PDB entry 4YFN | X-ray diffraction, 3.82 A resolution | chains B and D of the 6 polymer chains in the assembly

[Chain B]
Name: DNA-directed RNA polymerase subunit alpha
From: Escherichia coli O139:H28 (strain E24377A / ETEC)
Notes: EC 2.7.7.6
UniProt: A7ZSI4 (RPOA_ECO24); residues 1-329 here = UniProt positions 1-329
Amino-acid sequence (329 residues; row label = number of the first residue in the row):
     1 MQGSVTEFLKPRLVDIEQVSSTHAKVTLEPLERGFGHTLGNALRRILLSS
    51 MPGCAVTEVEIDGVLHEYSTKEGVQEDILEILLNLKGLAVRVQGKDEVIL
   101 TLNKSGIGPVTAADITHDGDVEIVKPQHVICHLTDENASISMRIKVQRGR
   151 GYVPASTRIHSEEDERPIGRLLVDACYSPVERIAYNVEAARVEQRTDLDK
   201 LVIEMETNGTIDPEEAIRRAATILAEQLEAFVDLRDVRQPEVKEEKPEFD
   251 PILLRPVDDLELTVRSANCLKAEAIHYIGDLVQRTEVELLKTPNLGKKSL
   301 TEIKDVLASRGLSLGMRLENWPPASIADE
Not modelled in the structure: 1-5, 161-171, 234-245, 318-329

[Chain D]
Name: DNA-directed RNA polymerase subunit beta'
From: Escherichia coli O139:H28 (strain E24377A / ETEC)
Notes: EC 2.7.7.6
UniProt: A7ZUK2 (RPOC_ECO24); residues 1-1407 here = UniProt positions 1-1407
Amino-acid sequence (1407 residues; numbered 1 to 1407; the number before each row is that of its first residue):
     1 MKDLLKFLKAQTKTEEFDAIKIALASPDMIRSWSFGEVKKPETINYRTFK
    51 PERDGLFCARIFGPVKDYECLCGKYKRLKHRGVICEKCGVEVTQTKVRRE
   101 RMGHIELASPTAHIWFLKSLPSRIGLLLDMPLRDIERVLYFESYVVIEGG
   151 MTNLERQQILTEEQYLDALEEFGDEFDAKMGAEAIQALLKSMDLEQECEQ
   201 LREELNETNSETKRKKLTKRIKLLEAFVQSGNKPEWMILTVLPVLPPDLR
   251 PLVPLDGGRFATSDLNDLYRRVINRNNRLKRLLDLAAPDIIVRNEKRMLQ
   301 EAVDALLDNGRRGRAITGSNKRPLKSLADMIKGKQGRFRQNLLGKRVDYS
   351 GRSVITVGPYLRLHQCGLPKKMALELFKPFIYGKLELRGLATTIKAAKKM
   401 VEREEAVVWDILDEVIREHPVLLNRAPTLHRLGIQAFEPVLIEGKAIQLH
   451 PLVCAAYNADFDGDQMAVHVPLTLEAQLEARALMMSTNNILSPANGEPII
   501 VPSQDVVLGLYYMTRDCVNAKGEGMVLTGPKEAERLYRSGLASLHARVKV
   551 RITEYEKDANGELVAKTSLKDTTVGRAILWMIVPKGLPYSIVNQALGKKA
   601 ISKMLNTCYRILGLKPTVIFADQIMYTGFAYAARSGASVGIDDMVIPEKK
   651 HEIISEAEAEVAEIQEQFQSGLVTAGERYNKVIDIWAAANDRVSKAMMDN
   701 LQTETVINRDGQEEKQVSFNSIYMMADSGARGSAAQIRQLAGMRGLMAKP
   751 DGSIIETPITANFREGLNVLQYFISTHGARKGLADTALKTANSGYLTRRL
   801 VDVAQDLVVTEDDCGTHEGIMMTPVIEGGDVKEPLRDRVLGRVTAEDVLK
   851 PGTADILVPRNTLLHEQWCDLLEENSVDAVKVRSVVSCDTDFGVCAHCYG
   901 RDLARGHIINKGEAIGVIAAQSIGEPGTQLTMRTFHIGGAASRAAAESSI
   951 QVKNKGSIKLSNVKSVVNSSGKLVITSRNTELKLIDEFGRTKESYKVPYG
  1001 AVLAKGDGEQVAGGETVANWDPHTMPVITEVSGFVRFTDMIDGQTITRQT
  1051 DELTGLSSLVVLDSAERTAGGKDLRPALKIVDAQGNDVLIPGTDMPAQYF
  1101 LPGKAIVQLEDGVQISSGDTLARIPQESGGTKDITGGLPRVADLFEARRP
  1151 KEPAILAEISGIVSFGKETKGKRRLVITPVDGSDPYEEMIPKWRQLNVFE
  1201 GERVERGDVISDGPEAPHDILRLRGVHAVTRYIVNEVQDVYRLQGVKIND
  1251 KHIEVIVRQMLRKATIVNAGSSDFLEGEQVEYSRVKIANRELEANGKVGA
  1301 TYSRDLLGITKASLATESFISAASFQETTRVLTEAAVAGKRDELRGLKEN
  1351 VIVGRLIPAGTGYAYHQDRMRRRAAGEAPAAPQVTAEDASASLAELLNAG
  1401 LGGSDNE
Not modelled in the structure: 1-7, 336-338, 932-1134, 1377-1407
Bound ions: Zn2+ site 1: Cys-70, Cys-72, Cys-85, Cys-88; Mg2+: Asp-460, Asp-462, Asp-464; Zn2+ site 2: Cys-814, Cys-888, Cys-895, Cys-898
Small-molecule neighbours: 4C2 (N-[3,4-dioxo-2-(4-{[4-(trifluoromethyl)benzyl]amino}piperidin-1-yl)cyclobut-1-en-1-yl]-3,5-dimethyl-1,2-oxazole-4-sulfonamide): Ile-331, Lys-332, Gly-344, Lys-345, Phe-1319, Ile-1320, Ala-1323, Ser-1324, Thr-1328, Lys-1348, Val-1351, Ile-1352
Swiss-Prot annotation at these positions:
  - binding site (Zn(2+)): Cys-70, Cys-72, Cys-85, Cys-88, Cys-814, Cys-888, Cys-895, Cys-898
  - binding site (Mg(2+)): Asp-460, Asp-462, Asp-464
  - modified residue: Lys-972 (N6-acetyllysine)
From the paper describing this entry:
  - binding site for 4C2: Ala-1323, Leu-1332, Lys-1348
  - conformationally variable residues (loop rearrangement): Phe-338 to Gln-340

[How chain B and chain D interact]
Contacting residue pairs (26):
  Arg-44(B) with Arg-538(D)
  Leu-48(B) with Arg-535(D); Ser-539(D)
  Ser-49(B) with Ser-539(D)
  Glu-80(B) with Arg-551(D); Leu-569(D)
  Leu-83(B) with Val-526(D)
  Asn-84(B) with Arg-551(D)
  Lys-86(B) with Val-526(D), hydrogen bond (side chain-backbone); Glu-532(D), salt bridge
  Tyr-152(B) with Glu-532(D), hydrogen bond; Arg-535(D); Leu-536(D), hydrophobic
  Val-180(B) with Arg-535(D), hydrogen bond (backbone-side chain)
  Glu-181(B) with Lys-531(D), salt bridge; Arg-535(D), hydrogen bond (backbone-side chain)
  Arg-182(B) with Glu-534(D), salt bridge; Met-581(D), hydrogen bond
  Arg-191(B) with Trp-409(D); Asp-410(D), salt bridge; Asp-413(D), salt bridge
  Glu-193(B) with Ala-406(D); Asp-410(D)
  Gln-194(B) with Ala-406(D)
  Thr-196(B) with Glu-443(D)
  Glu-206(B) with Lys-531(D), salt bridge
Also at the interface, not in a pair above, chain B (20 interface residues in all): Asp-174, Cys-176, Ser-178, Ile-183
Also at the interface, not in a pair above, chain D (21 interface residues in all): Val-407, Met-525, Leu-527, Thr-528, Leu-541

[Overview]
20 residues of chain B and 21 residues of chain D are in contact; the contacts include 5 hydrogen bonds and 6
salt bridges. Polar contacts include Lys-86(B)/Glu-532(D), Glu-181(B)/Lys-531(D) and Arg-182(B)/Glu-534(D).
Ligands of chain D: compound 4C2. The paper reports a binding site for 4C2 at Ala-1323(D), Leu-1332(D) and
Lys-1348(D); conformational variability at Phe-338(D).
Here chain B is DNA-directed RNA polymerase subunit alpha and chain D is DNA-directed RNA polymerase subunit
beta', both from Escherichia coli O139:H28 (strain E24377A / ETEC). Entry 4YFN (Escherichia coli RNA
polymerase in complex with squaramide compound 14
(N-[3,4-dioxo-2-(4-{[4-(trifluoromethyl)benzyl]amino}piperidin-1-yl)cyclobut-1-en-1-yl]-3,5-dimethyl-1,2-oxazole-4-sulfonamide))
was determined by X-ray diffraction, deposited together with 4YFK and 4YFX.
